PDB entry 1HEF | X-ray diffraction, 2.20 A resolution | chains E and I

== Chain E ==
Protein: HIV-1 protease
Source organism: Human immunodeficiency virus 1
Reference sequence: P03366 (POL_HV1B1); residues 1-99 here correspond to UniProt positions 69-167 (UniProt number = residue number + 68)
Chain sequence (99 residues; numbered 1 to 99; the number before each row is that of its first residue):
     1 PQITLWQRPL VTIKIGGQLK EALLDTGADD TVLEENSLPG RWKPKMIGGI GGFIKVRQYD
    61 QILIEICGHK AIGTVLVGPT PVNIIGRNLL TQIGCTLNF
Sequence notes: conflict N36 (Met104 in P03366)

== Chain I ==
Protein: Skf 108738 peptide inhibitor
Chain sequence (5 residues; numbered 201 to 211; 6 numbers in that range are skipped by the numbering (no residue carries them; nothing is unmodelled there); the number before each row is that of its first residue):
   201 AA
   205 X
   210 VX
Modified / non-standard residues: PJJ ((2R,4S,5S)-5-amino-2-benzyl-4-hydroxy-6-phenylhexanoic acid) at position 205; VME (methyl L-valinate) at position 211
Covalent attachments: covalent link A202-PJJ_205; covalent link PJJ_205-V210

== How chain E and chain I interact ==
Residue-residue contacts - 16 pairs, chain E then chain I:
  R8(E) with VME_211(I), hydrogen bond (side chain-backbone)
  D25(E) with PJJ_205(I)
  G27(E) with A201(I); A202(I); PJJ_205(I), hydrogen bond (backbone-backbone)
  A28(E) with A202(I), hydrophobic; PJJ_205(I)
  D29(E) with A201(I), hydrogen bond (side chain-backbone)
  G48(E) with A201(I); A202(I)
  G49(E) with A202(I); PJJ_205(I)
  I50(E) with V210(I), hydrophobic
  P81(E) with PJJ_205(I)
  V82(E) with PJJ_205(I)
  I84(E) with PJJ_205(I)
Interface residues without a listed pair, chain E (14 interface residues in all): D30, V32, I47

== Summary ==
Chain E and chain I form an interface of 14 and 5 residues respectively, with 3 hydrogen bonds. Polar pairs
include R8(E)-VME_211(I), D29(E)-A201(I) and G27(E)-PJJ_205(I).
Chain E is HIV-1 protease (Human immunodeficiency virus 1) and chain I is Skf 108738 peptide inhibitor; the
structure, The crystal structures at 2.2 angstroms resolution of hydroxyethylene-based inhibitors bound to
human immunodeficiency virus type ..., was determined by X-ray diffraction (same publication as 1HEG).
